PDB entry 8TVX | electron microscopy, 3.70 A resolution | chains C and K of the 15 polymer chains in the assembly

[Chain C]
Name: DNA-directed RNA polymerase II subunit RPB3
Source organism: Saccharomyces cerevisiae
UniProt: A0A6A5Q0Z3 (A0A6A5Q0Z3_YEASX); residues 1-318 here = UniProt positions 1-318
Amino-acid sequence (318 residues; numbered 1 to 318; the number before each row is that of its first residue):
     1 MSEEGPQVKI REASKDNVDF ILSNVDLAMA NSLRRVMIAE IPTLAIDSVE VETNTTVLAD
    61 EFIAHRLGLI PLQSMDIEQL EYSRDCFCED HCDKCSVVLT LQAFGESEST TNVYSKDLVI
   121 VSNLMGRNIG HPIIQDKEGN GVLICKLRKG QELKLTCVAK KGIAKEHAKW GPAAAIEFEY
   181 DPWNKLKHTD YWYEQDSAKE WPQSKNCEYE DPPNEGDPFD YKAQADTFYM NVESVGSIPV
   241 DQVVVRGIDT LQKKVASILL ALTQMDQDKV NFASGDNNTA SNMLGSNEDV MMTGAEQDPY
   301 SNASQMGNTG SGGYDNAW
Unresolved in the structure: 1-2, 269-318
Metal / ion sites: Zn2+: Cys92, Cys95

[Chain K]
Name: DNA-directed RNA polymerase II subunit RPB11
Source organism: Saccharomyces cerevisiae
UniProt: A0A6A5Q7A1 (A0A6A5Q7A1_YEASX); residues 1-120 here = UniProt positions 1-120
Amino-acid sequence (120 residues; row label = number of the first residue in the row):
     1 MNAPDRFELF LLGEGESKLK IDPDTKAPNA VVITFEKEDH TLGNLIRAEL LNDRKVLFAA
    61 YKVEHPFFAR FKLRIQTTEG YDPKDALKNA CNSIINKLGA LKTNFETEWN LQTLAADDAF
Unresolved in the structure: 1-16

[Interface between chain C and chain K]
Contacting residue pairs (55; chain C residue first):
  Glu3(C) with Ala100(K); Thr103(K); Asn104(K), hydrogen bond (backbone-side chain)
  Pro6(C) with Lys97(K); Leu101(K), hydrophobic; Asn104(K), hydrogen bond (backbone-side chain)
  Gln7(C) with Asn104(K), hydrogen bond
  Val8(C) with Phe105(K), hydrophobic; Glu108(K)
  Lys9(C) with Glu108(K)
  Ile10(C) with Glu108(K), hydrogen bond (backbone-side chain); Trp109(K), hydrophobic; Gln112(K)
  Ala13(C) with Trp109(K), hydrophobic
  Ser14(C) with Phe120(K)
  Lys15(C) with Phe120(K), hydrogen bond (backbone-backbone)
  Val18(C) with Trp109(K), hydrophobic
  Leu22(C) with Leu101(K), hydrophobic
  Ala28(C) with Asn44(K); Ala48(K), hydrophobic
  Met29(C) with Leu45(K), hydrophobic; Ile94(K), hydrophobic; Leu98(K), hydrophobic
  Ser32(C) with Thr41(K), hydrogen bond (side chain-backbone)
  Arg35(C) with Asp39(K), salt bridge; Thr41(K), hydrogen bond
  Val36(C) with Thr41(K)
  Lys165(C) with Asp39(K), salt bridge
  Asp241(C) with Trp109(K), hydrogen bond
  Val244(C) with Phe105(K), hydrophobic
  Ile248(C) with Leu98(K); Leu101(K), hydrophobic; Lys102(K)
  Asp249(C) with Lys102(K), salt bridge
  Leu251(C) with Leu98(K), hydrophobic
  Gln252(C) with Ile95(K); Leu98(K)
  Lys254(C) with Glu38(K), salt bridge
  Val255(C) with Cys91(K); Ile94(K), hydrophobic; Ile95(K), hydrophobic
  Ile258(C) with Leu19(K); Phe35(K), hydrophobic; Leu42(K), hydrophobic; Ile46(K), hydrophobic; Cys91(K), hydrophobic
  Leu259(C) with Asn92(K)
  Ala261(C) with Leu19(K), hydrophobic
  Leu262(C) with Leu19(K); Leu87(K), hydrophobic; Lys88(K)
  Met265(C) with Leu19(K); Ile21(K), hydrophobic
  Asp266(C) with Lys84(K), salt bridge; Lys88(K), salt bridge
Other interface residues (no listed pair), chain C (35 interface residues in all): Gly5, Val245, Ala256, Ser257
Other interface residues (no listed pair), chain K (36 interface residues in all): Lys18, Lys20, Lys37, His40, Ala116, Ala119

[In short]
35 residues of chain C face 36 of chain K across their interface, with 8 hydrogen bonds and 6 salt bridges.
Among the polar pairs are Arg35(C)-Asp39(K), Lys165(C)-Asp39(K) and Asp249(C)-Lys102(K). The Zn2+ site is
built by Cys92(C) and Cys95(C).
Here chain C is DNA-directed RNA polymerase II subunit RPB3 and chain K is DNA-directed RNA polymerase II
subunit RPB11, both from Saccharomyces cerevisiae. Entry 8TVX (Cryo-EM structure of CPD-stalled Pol II
(Conformation 2)) was determined by electron microscopy, deposited together with 8TUG, 8TVP, 8TVQ, 8TVS, 8TVV,
8TVW and 8TVY.
